Entry 3C92 (electron microscopy, 6.80 A resolution (low resolution: residue-level contacts below are approximate; hydrogen-bond / salt-bridge calls are withheld)); this record covers chains H and I of the 28 polymer chains in the assembly.

[Chain H (and I)]
Molecule: Proteasome subunit beta
Organism: Thermoplasma acidophilum
Notes: EC 3.4.25.1; chain I of this document is another copy of the same molecule, construct and numbering; everything in this record applies to it too
UniProtKB: P28061 (PSMB_THEAC); residues 1-203 here correspond to UniProt positions 9-211 (UniProt number = residue number + 8)
Amino-acid sequence (203 residues; row label = number of the first residue in the row):
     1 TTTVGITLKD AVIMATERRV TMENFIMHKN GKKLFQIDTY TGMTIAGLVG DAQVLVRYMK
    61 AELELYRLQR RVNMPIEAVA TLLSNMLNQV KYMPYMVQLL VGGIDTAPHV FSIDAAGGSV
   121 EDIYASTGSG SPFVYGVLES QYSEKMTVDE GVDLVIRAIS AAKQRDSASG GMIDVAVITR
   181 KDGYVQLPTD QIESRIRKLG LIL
UniProt features mapped onto this chain:
  - active site: Thr1 (Nucleophile)

[How chain H and chain I interact]
Contacting residue pairs (29; chain H residue first):
  Phe25(H) with Tyr135(I)
  Met27(H) with Ser112(I); Asp122(I); Ser126(I); Tyr135(I)
  His28(H) with Ser112(I); Val120(I); Asp122(I)
  Lys29(H) with Glu139(I)
  Leu48(H) with Ala116(I)
  Val49(H) with Asp114(I); Gly118(I)
  Gly50(H) with Asn88(I); Ala116(I); Gly117(I); Gly118(I)
  Asp51(H) with Asn88(I); Lys91(I)
  Gln53(H) with Gly118(I); Ser119(I)
  Val54(H) with Asn88(I)
  Arg57(H) with Thr81(I); Ser84(I); Asn85(I)
  Met93(H) with Tyr92(I)
  Pro94(H) with Lys91(I); Tyr92(I)
  Tyr95(H) with Lys91(I)
  Met96(H) with Tyr92(I)
Interface residues without a listed pair, chain H (17 interface residues in all): Met22, Asn30
Interface residues without a listed pair, chain I (20 interface residues in all): Gln98, Glu121, Ala125

[Summary]
17 residues of chain H face 20 of chain I across their interface. Curated annotation (UniProt) lists
active-site residue Thr1(H) on chain H.
Both chains are Proteasome subunit beta (Thermoplasma acidophilum). Entry 3C92 (Thermoplasma acidophilum 20S
proteasome with a closed gate) was determined by electron microscopy (same publication as 3C91).
